PDB entry 1G7R | X-ray diffraction, 2.20 A resolution | chain A

[Chain A]
Protein: Translation initiation factor IF2/EIF5B
Organism: Methanothermobacter thermautotrophicus
Notes: fragment: full length
UniProt: O26359 (IF2P_METTH); residues 1-594 here = UniProt positions 1-594
Sequence (594 residues; row label = number of the first residue in the row):
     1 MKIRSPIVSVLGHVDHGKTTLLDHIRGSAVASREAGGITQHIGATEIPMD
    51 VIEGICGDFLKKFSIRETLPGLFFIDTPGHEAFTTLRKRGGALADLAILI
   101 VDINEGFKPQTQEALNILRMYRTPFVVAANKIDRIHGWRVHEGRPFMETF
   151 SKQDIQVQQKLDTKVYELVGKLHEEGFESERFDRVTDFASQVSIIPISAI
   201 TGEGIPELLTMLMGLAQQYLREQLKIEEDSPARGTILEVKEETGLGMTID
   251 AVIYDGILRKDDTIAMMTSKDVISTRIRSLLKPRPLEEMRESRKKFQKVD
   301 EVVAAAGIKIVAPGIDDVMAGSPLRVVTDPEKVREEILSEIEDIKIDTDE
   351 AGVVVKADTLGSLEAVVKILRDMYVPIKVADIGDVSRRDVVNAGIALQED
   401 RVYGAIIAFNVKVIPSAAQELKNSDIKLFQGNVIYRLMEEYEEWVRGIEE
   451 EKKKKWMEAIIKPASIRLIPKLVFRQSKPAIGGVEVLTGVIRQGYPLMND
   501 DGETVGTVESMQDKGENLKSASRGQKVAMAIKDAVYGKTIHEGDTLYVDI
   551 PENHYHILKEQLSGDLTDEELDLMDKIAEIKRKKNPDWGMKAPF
Disordered / not traced: 13-18, 33-39, 80-81, 287-294, 563-565, 586-594
Modified positions: Mse1, Mse49, Mse120, Mse147, Mse211, Mse213, Mse247, Mse266, Mse267, Mse319, Mse373, Mse438, Mse457, Mse498, Mse511, Mse529, Mse574 (selenomethionine; parent Met); Mse289, Mse590 (selenomethionine)
Differences from the reference sequence: modified residue (1, 49, 120, 147, 211, 213, 247, 266-267, 289, 319, 373, 438, 457, 498, 511, 529, 574, 590)
Swiss-Prot annotation at these positions:
  - region: G12 to T19 (G1), G37 to H41 (G2), D76 to G79 (G3), N130 to D133 (G4), S198 to I200 (G5)
  - binding site (GTP): G12 to T19, D76 to H80, N130 to D133

[In short]
From UniProt: 17 GTP-binding residues.
Chain A is Translation initiation factor IF2/EIF5B (Methanothermobacter thermautotrophicus); the structure,
X-ray structure of translation initiation factor IF2/EIF5B, was determined by X-ray diffraction, deposited
together with 1G7S and 1G7T.
